PDB entry 7K8Z | electron microscopy, 3.50 A resolution | chains A and H of the 7 polymer chains in the assembly

# Chain A
Name: Spike glycoprotein
From: Severe acute respiratory syndrome coronavirus 2
Reference sequence: P0DTC2 (SPIKE_SARS2); residues 1-1213 here = UniProt positions 1-1213
Amino-acid sequence (1259 residues; numbered 1 to 1259; the number before each row is that of its first residue):
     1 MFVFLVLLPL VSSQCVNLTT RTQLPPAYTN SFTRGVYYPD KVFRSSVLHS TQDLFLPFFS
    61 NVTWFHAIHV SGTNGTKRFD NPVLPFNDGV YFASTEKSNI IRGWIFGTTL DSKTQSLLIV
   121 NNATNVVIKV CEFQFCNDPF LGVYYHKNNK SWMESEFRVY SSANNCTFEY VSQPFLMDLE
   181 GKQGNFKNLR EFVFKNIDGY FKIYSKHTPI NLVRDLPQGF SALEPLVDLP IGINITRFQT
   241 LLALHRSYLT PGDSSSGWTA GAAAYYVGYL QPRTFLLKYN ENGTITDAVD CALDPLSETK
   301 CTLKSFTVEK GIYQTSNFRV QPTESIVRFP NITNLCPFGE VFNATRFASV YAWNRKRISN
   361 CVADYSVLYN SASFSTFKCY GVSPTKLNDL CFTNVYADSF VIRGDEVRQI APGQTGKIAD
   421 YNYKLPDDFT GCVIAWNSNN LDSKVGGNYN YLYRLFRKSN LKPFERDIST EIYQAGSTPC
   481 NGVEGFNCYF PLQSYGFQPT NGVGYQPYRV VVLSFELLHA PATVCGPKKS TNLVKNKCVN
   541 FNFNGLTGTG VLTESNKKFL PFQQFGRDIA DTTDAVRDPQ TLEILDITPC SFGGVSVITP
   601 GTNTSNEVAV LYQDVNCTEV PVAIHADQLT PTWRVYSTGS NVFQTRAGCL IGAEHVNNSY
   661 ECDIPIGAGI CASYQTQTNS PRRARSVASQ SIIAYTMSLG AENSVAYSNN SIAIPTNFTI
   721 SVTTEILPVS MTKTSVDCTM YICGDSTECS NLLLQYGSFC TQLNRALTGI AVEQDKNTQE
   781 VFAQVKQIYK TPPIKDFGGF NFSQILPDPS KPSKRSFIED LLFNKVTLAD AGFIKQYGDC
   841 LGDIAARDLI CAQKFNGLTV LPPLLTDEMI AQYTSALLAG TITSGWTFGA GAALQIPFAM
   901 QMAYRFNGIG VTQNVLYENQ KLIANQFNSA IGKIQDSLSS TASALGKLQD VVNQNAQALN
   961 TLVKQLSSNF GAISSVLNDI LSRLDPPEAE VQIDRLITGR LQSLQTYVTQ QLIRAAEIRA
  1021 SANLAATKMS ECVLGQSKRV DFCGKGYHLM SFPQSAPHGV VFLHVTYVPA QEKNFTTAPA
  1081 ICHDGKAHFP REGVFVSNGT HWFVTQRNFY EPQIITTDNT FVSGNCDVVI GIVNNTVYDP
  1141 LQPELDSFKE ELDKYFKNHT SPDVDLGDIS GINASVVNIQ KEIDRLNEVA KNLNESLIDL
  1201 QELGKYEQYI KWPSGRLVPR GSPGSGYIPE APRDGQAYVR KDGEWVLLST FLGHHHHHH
Unresolved in the structure: 1-26, 70-81, 114-115, 144-164, 173-185, 243-262, 443-447, 471-489, 502, 621-640, 677-689, 812, 828-854, 1148-1259
Differences from the reference sequence: conflict Glu607 (Gln in P0DTC2), Pro986 (Lys in P0DTC2), Pro987 (Val in P0DTC2); expression tag (1214-1259)
Cystine bridges: Cys291-Cys301, Cys336-Cys361, Cys379-Cys432, Cys391-Cys525, Cys538-Cys590, Cys617-Cys649, Cys662-Cys671, Cys738-Cys760, Cys743-Cys749, Cys1032-Cys1043, Cys1082-Cys1126
Covalent attachments: N-acetylglucosamine (NAG) linked to Asn61, Asn122, Asn165, Asn234, Asn282, Asn331, Asn603, Asn616, Asn657, Asn709, Asn717, Asn801, Asn1074, Asn1098, Asn1134; glycan linked to Asn343
Curated features (UniProtKB/Swiss-Prot):
  - region: Asn280 to Cys301 (Putative superantigen), Arg403 to Asp405 (Integrin-binding motif), Asn448 to Phe456 (Immunodominant HLA epitope recognized by the CD8+), Pro681 to Ala684 (Putative superantigen), Ser816 to Tyr837 (Fusion peptide 1), Lys835 to Phe855 (Fusion peptide 2), Asp1163 to Glu1202 (Heptad repeat 2)
  - site (Cleavage): Arg685, Ser686, Arg815, Ser816
  - glycosylation: Asn17 (N-linked (GlcNAc...) (complex) asparagine), Asn61 (N-linked (GlcNAc...) (hybrid) asparagine), Asn74 (N-linked (GlcNAc...) (complex) asparagine), Asn122 (N-linked (GlcNAc...) (hybrid) asparagine), Asn149 (N-linked (GlcNAc...) (complex) asparagine), Asn165 (N-linked (GlcNAc...) (complex) asparagine), Asn234 (N-linked (GlcNAc...) (high mannose) asparagine), Asn282 (N-linked (GlcNAc...) (complex) asparagine), Thr323 (O-linked (GalNAc) threonine), Ser325 (O-linked (HexNAc...) serine), Asn331 (N-linked (GlcNAc...) (complex) asparagine), Asn343 (N-linked (GlcNAc...) (complex) asparagine), Asn603 (N-linked (GlcNAc...) (hybrid) asparagine), Asn616 (N-linked (GlcNAc...) (complex) asparagine), Asn657 (N-linked (GlcNAc...) (complex) asparagine), Thr676 (O-linked (GlcNAc...) threonine), Thr678 (O-linked (GlcNAc...) threonine), Asn709 (N-linked (GlcNAc...) (high mannose) asparagine), Asn717 (N-linked (GlcNAc...) (hybrid) asparagine), Asn801 (N-linked (GlcNAc...) (hybrid) asparagine) and 6 more in UniProt
  - natural variant: Leu5 (L5F: In strain: Iota/B.1.526), Ser13 (S13I: In strain: Epsilon/B.1.427/B.1.429), Leu18 (L18F: In strain: Beta/B.1.351, Gamma/P.1 and 1 more), Thr19 (T19I: In strain: Omicron/BQ.1.1, Omicron/XBB.1.5 and 1 more; T19R: In strain: Delta/B.1.617.2, Omicron/BA.2 and 4 more), Thr20 (T20N: In strain: Gamma/P.1), Leu24 to Ala27 (sequence variant, change not given here; In strain: Omicron/BA.2, Omicron/BA.2.12.1 and 6 more), Pro26 (P26S: In strain: Gamma/P.1), Gln52 (Q52H: In strain: Omicron/EG.5.1), Ala67 (A67V: In strain: Eta/B.1.525, Omicron/BA.1), His69 to Val70 (deletion: In strain: Alpha/B.1.1.7, Eta/B.1.525 and 5 more), Gly75 (G75V: In strain: Lambda/C.37), Thr76 (T76I: In strain: Lambda/C.37), 82 further natural variant entries in UniProt
  - mutagenesis: His69 to Val70 (Increased incorporation of cleaved spike into virions), Asn121 (N121Q: Partial loss of biliverdin affinity), Arg190 (R190K: Partial loss of biliverdin affinity), Asn234 (N234Q: Increased resistance to neutralizing antibodies), Asn331 (N331Q: Reduced viral infectivity), Asn343 (N343Q: Reduced viral infectivity), Leu452 (L452R: Increased resistance to neutralizing antibodies. Decreases HLA binding to NF9 epitope. Increased binding affinity to human ACE2), Tyr453 (Y453F: Decreased HLA binding to NF9 epitope. Increased binding affinity to human ACE2), Ala475 (A475V: Increased resistance to neutralizing antibodies), Val483 (V483A: Increased resistance to neutralizing antibodies), Glu484 (E484D: Increased replication in human TMEM106B overexpressing cells), Phe490 (F490L: Increased resistance to neutralizing antibodies and human covalescent sera neutralization), 14 further mutagenesis entries in UniProt
Reported in the primary citation:
  - mutagenesis - R346S, N439K, N440K: decreased binding to C135
  - post-translational modification sites: Asn343

# Chain H
Name: C135 Fab Heavy Chain
From: Homo sapiens
Notes: antibody fragment or engineered binder
Amino-acid sequence (231 residues; numbered 1 to 225 plus 6 insertion-coded residues; the number before each row is that of its first residue; a row labelled like 82A-82C holds insertion residues (82A, then the next letters in order)):
     1 QVQLVESGGG VVQPGRSLRL SCAASGFTFS SYAMHWVRQA PGKGLEWVAV IP
   52A F
    53 DGRNKYYADS VTGRFTISRD NSKNTLYLQM
82A-82C NSL
    83 RAEDTAVYYC ASSSGYLF
100A-100B HS
   101 DYWGQGTLVT VSSASTKGPS VFPLAPSSKS TSGGTAALGC LVKDYFPEPV TVSWNSGALT
   161 SGVHTFPAVL QSSGLYSLSS VVTVPSSSLG TQTYICNVNH KPSNTKVDKR VEPKSCDKTH
   221 HHHHH
Unresolved in the structure: 113-225
Cystine bridges: Cys22-Cys92

# How chain A and chain H interact
Contacting residue pairs (10):
  Arg346(A) - Tyr98(H)
  Ser438(A) - Arg55(H)
  Asn439(A) - Arg55(H)
  Asn440(A) - Pro52(H)
  Asn440(A) - Phe52A(H)
  Asn440(A) - Asp53(H)
  Asn440(A) - Arg55(H)
  Leu441(A) - Arg55(H)
  Leu441(A) - Tyr98(H)
  Pro499(A) - Phe52A(H)  hydrophobic
Other interface residues (no listed pair), chain A (7 interface residues in all): Asn437
Other interface residues (no listed pair), chain H (7 interface residues in all): Ser31, Ala33
The authors on this interface:
  - epitope / paratope residues, chain A: Arg346(A), Asn440(A)

# In short
The chain A/chain H interface involves 7 residues from each chain. N-acetylglucosamine is covalently linked to
Asn61(A), Asn122(A), Asn165(A), Asn234(A), Asn282(A) and Asn331(A) and 9 more. From UniProt: 27 mutagenesis
sites on chain A. The paper reports that R346S, N439K and N440K of chain A reduce binding to C135;
epitope/paratope residues Arg346(A) and Asn440(A).
Here chain A is Spike glycoprotein (Severe acute respiratory syndrome coronavirus 2) and chain H is C135 Fab
Heavy Chain (Homo sapiens). Entry 7K8Z (Structure of the SARS-CoV-2 S 2P trimer in complex with the human
neutralizing antibody Fab fragment ...) was determined by electron microscopy, deposited together with 7K8O,
7K8P, 7K8R, 7K8S, 7K8V and 7K8W.
